PDB entry 2B7Y | X-ray diffraction, 3.00 A resolution | chains A and C of the 4 polymer chains in the assembly

# Chain A (and C)
Molecule: Favin beta chain
Source organism: Vicia faba
Notes: chain C of this document is another copy of the same molecule, construct and numbering; everything in this record applies to it too
UniProt: P02871 (LEC_VICFA); residue numbers follow UniProt; this construct covers 1-182
Chain sequence (182 residues; each row starts with the number of its first residue):
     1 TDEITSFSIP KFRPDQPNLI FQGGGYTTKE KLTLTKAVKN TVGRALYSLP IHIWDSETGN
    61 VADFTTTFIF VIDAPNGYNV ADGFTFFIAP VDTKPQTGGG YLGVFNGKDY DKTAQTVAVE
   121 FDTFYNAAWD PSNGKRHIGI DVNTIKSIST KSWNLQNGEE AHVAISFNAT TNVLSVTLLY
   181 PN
Not modelled in the structure: 1
Covalent attachments: N-acetylglucosamine (NAG) linked to N168
Ion coordination: Mn2+: E120, D122, D130, H137; Ca2+: D122, F124, N126, D130
Residues lining bound ligands: alpha-D-glucopyranose (GLC): A81, D82, G98, G99, G100, F124, N126
UniProt features mapped onto this chain:
  - binding site (Mn(2+)): E120, D122, D130, H137
  - binding site (Ca(2+)): D122, F124, N126, D130
  - glycosylation: N168 (N-linked (GlcNAc...) asparagine)

# Interface between chain A and chain C
Residue-residue contacts (30):
  D2(A) - P10(C)
  D2(A) - K11(C)
  D2(A) - R13(C)  salt bridge
  E3(A) - S8(C)  hydrogen bond (backbone-side chain)
  E3(A) - P10(C)
  I4(A) - F7(C)
  I4(A) - S8(C)  hydrogen bond (backbone-backbone)
  T5(A) - S6(C)
  S6(A) - T5(C)
  S6(A) - S6(C)  hydrogen bond
  F7(A) - I4(C)
  S8(A) - D2(C)  hydrogen bond (side chain-backbone)
  S8(A) - E3(C)
  S8(A) - I4(C)  hydrogen bond (backbone-backbone)
  P10(A) - E3(C)
  K11(A) - E57(C)  salt bridge
  R13(A) - H52(C)
  R13(A) - D55(C)  salt bridge
  R13(A) - S56(C)  hydrogen bond
  R13(A) - E57(C)  salt bridge
  P17(A) - P50(C)
  N18(A) - L49(C)
  Y47(A) - L49(C)
  S48(A) - L49(C)
  L49(A) - Y47(C)
  L49(A) - L49(C)  hydrophobic
  P50(A) - P17(C)
  H52(A) - R13(C)
  D55(A) - R13(C)  salt bridge
  E57(A) - K11(C)
Other interface residues (no listed pair), chain C (20 interface residues in all): N18, S48

# Summary
19 residues of chain A and 20 residues of chain C are in contact; the contacts include 6 hydrogen bonds and 5
salt bridges. Polar pairs include D2(A)-R13(C), K11(A)-E57(C) and R13(A)-D55(C). Chain A binds
alpha-D-glucopyranose. N-acetylglucosamine is covalently linked to N168(A).
Both chains are Favin beta chain (Vicia faba). Entry 2B7Y (Fava Bean Lectin-Glucose Complex) was determined by
X-ray diffraction.
